Entry 8C0F (X-ray diffraction, 2.10 A resolution); this record covers chains B and C of the 6 polymer chains in the assembly.

Chain B:
Protein: Tubulin beta-2B chain
Source organism: Bos taurus
UniProt: Q6B856 (TBB2B_BOVIN); the author numbering skips numbers that UniProt does not, so the offset changes along the chain: 1-42 = UniProt 1-42; 45-360 = UniProt 43-358; 369-455 = UniProt 359-445
Chain sequence (445 residues; numbered 1 to 455; 10 numbers in that range are skipped by the numbering (no residue carries them; nothing is unmodelled there); the number before each row is that of its first residue):
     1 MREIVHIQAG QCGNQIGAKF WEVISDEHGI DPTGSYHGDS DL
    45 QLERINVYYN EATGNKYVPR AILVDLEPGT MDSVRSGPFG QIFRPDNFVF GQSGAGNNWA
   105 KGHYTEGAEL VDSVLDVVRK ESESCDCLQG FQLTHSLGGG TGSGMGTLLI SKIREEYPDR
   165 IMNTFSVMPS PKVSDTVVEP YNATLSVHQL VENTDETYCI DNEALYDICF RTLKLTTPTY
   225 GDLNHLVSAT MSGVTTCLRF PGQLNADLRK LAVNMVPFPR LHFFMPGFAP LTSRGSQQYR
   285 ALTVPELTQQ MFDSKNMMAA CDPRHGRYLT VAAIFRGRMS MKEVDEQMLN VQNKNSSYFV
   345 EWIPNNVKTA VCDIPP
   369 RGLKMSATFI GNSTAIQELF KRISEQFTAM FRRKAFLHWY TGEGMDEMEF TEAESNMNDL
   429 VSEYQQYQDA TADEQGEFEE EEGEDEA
Not modelled in the structure: 1, 278-280, 439-455
Bound ions: Mg2+: Gln-11 (together with GDP)
Ligand contacts:
  - GDP (guanosine-5'-diphosphate): Gly-10, Gln-11, Cys-12, Gln-15, Ile-16, Asp-69, Ala-99, Asn-101, Ser-140, Gly-142, Gly-143, Gly-144, Thr-145, Gly-146, Ser-147, Val-171, Pro-173, Val-177, Asp-179, Glu-183, Asn-206, Leu-209, Tyr-224, Leu-227, Asn-228
  - SOZ (5-fluoranyl-2-(6-fluoranyl-2-methyl-benzimidazol-1-yl)-N4-[4-(trifluoromethyl)phenyl]pyrimidine-4,6-diamine): Val-238, Cys-241, Leu-242, Leu-248, Asn-249, Asp-251, Lys-254, Leu-255, Asn-258, Met-259, Thr-314, Val-315, Ala-316, Ala-317, Ile-318, Asn-349, Asn-350, Val-351, Lys-352, Thr-353, Ala-354, Ile-378
UniProt features mapped onto this chain:
  - motif: Met-1 to Ile-4 (MREI motif)
  - binding site (GTP): Gln-11, Glu-71, Ser-140, Gly-144, Thr-145, Gly-146, Asn-206, Asn-228
  - binding site (Mg(2+)): Glu-71
  - modified residue: Ser-40 (Phosphoserine), Thr-57 (Phosphothreonine), Lys-60 (N6-acetyllysine), Ser-174 (Phosphoserine), Thr-287 (Phosphothreonine), Thr-292 (Phosphothreonine), Arg-320 (Omega-N-methylarginine), Glu-448 (5-glutamyl polyglutamate)
  - cross-link (Glycyl lysine isopeptide (Lys-Gly)): Lys-60 (interchain with G-Cter in ubiquitin), Lys-326 (interchain with G-Cter in ubiquitin)
From the paper describing this entry:
  - binding site for SOZ: Val-238, Cys-241, Leu-242, Leu-248, Lys-254, Leu-255, Asn-258, Met-259, Thr-314, Ala-316, Ile-318, Lys-352
  - conformationally variable residues (side-chain flip): Lys-352

Chain C:
Protein: Tubulin alpha-1B chain
Source organism: Bos taurus
UniProt: P81947 (TBA1B_BOVIN); residue numbers follow UniProt; this construct covers 1-451
Chain sequence (451 residues; row label = number of the first residue in the row):
     1 MRECISIHVG QAGVQIGNAC WELYCLEHGI QPDGQMPSDK TIGGGDDSFN TFFSETGAGK
    61 HVPRAVFVDL EPTVIDEVRT GTYRQLFHPE QLITGKEDAA NNYARGHYTI GKEIIDLVLD
   121 RIRKLADQCT GLQGFLVFHS FGGGTGSGFT SLLMERLSVD YGKKSKLEFS IYPAPQVSTA
   181 VVEPYNSILT THTTLEHSDC AFMVDNEAIY DICRRNLDIE RPTYTNLNRL ISQIVSSITA
   241 SLRFDGALNV DLTEFQTNLV PYPRIHFPLA TYAPVISAEK AYHEQLSVAE ITNACFEPAN
   301 QMVKCDPRHG KYMACCLLYR GDVVPKDVNA AIATIKTKRS IQFVDWCPTG FKVGINYQPP
   361 TVVPGGDLAK VQRAVCMLSN TTAIAEAWAR LDHKFDLMYA KRAFVHWYVG EGMEEGEFSE
   421 AREDMAALEK DYEEVGVDSV EGEGEEEGEE Y
Not modelled in the structure: 441-451
Bound ions: Ca2+: Asp-39, Thr-41, Gly-44, Glu-55
Ligand contacts: GTP (guanosine-5'-triphosphate): Gly-10, Gln-11, Ala-12, Gln-15, Ile-16, Asp-69, Asp-98, Ala-99, Ala-100, Asn-101, Ser-140, Gly-142, Gly-143, Gly-144, Thr-145, Gly-146, Ile-171, Pro-173, Val-177, Ser-178, Thr-179, Glu-183, Asn-206, Tyr-224, Leu-227, Asn-228, Ile-231
From the paper describing this entry:
  - binding site for SOZ: Thr-179, Val-181

How chain B and chain C interact:
Pairs across the interface (39):
  Gln-96(B) / Met-1(C)
  Ser-97(B) / Arg-2(C)
  Asn-101(B) / Glu-254(C)
  Asp-179(B) / Glu-254(C)
  Asp-179(B) / Lys-352(C)  hydrogen bond (backbone-side chain)
  Thr-180(B) / Glu-254(C)
  Thr-180(B) / Asn-258(C)
  Val-181(B) / Asn-258(C)  hydrogen bond (backbone-side chain)
  Val-181(B) / Pro-348(C)  hydrophobic
  Thr-221(B) / Lys-326(C)
  Ala-397(B) / Trp-346(C)
  Met-398(B) / Trp-346(C)
  Arg-400(B) / Asp-345(C)  salt bridge
  Arg-400(B) / Ser-439(C)  hydrogen bond
  Arg-401(B) / Tyr-262(C)  hydrogen bond (backbone-side chain)
  Arg-401(B) / Asp-345(C)  salt bridge
  Arg-401(B) / Trp-346(C)
  Arg-401(B) / Glu-434(C)  hydrogen bond (side chain-backbone)
  Arg-401(B) / Val-435(C)
  Arg-401(B) / Val-437(C)  hydrogen bond (side chain-backbone)
  Arg-401(B) / Asp-438(C)
  Arg-401(B) / Ser-439(C)  hydrogen bond
  Lys-402(B) / Tyr-262(C)
  Ala-403(B) / Pro-261(C)
  Ala-403(B) / Tyr-262(C)
  Ala-403(B) / Trp-346(C)  hydrophobic
  Phe-404(B) / Thr-257(C)
  Phe-404(B) / Asn-258(C)
  Phe-404(B) / Val-260(C)
  Phe-404(B) / Pro-261(C)  hydrogen bond (backbone-backbone)
  Phe-404(B) / Trp-346(C)  hydrophobic
  Phe-404(B) / Cys-347(C)  hydrophobic
  His-406(B) / Val-260(C)  hydrogen bond (side chain-backbone)
  His-406(B) / Pro-261(C)
  His-406(B) / Tyr-262(C)
  His-406(B) / Pro-263(C)
  Trp-407(B) / Gln-256(C)
  Trp-407(B) / Thr-257(C)  hydrogen bond (side chain-backbone)
  Trp-407(B) / Val-260(C)
Interface residues without a listed pair, chain B (19 interface residues in all): Gly-100, Val-182, Leu-405
Interface residues without a listed pair, chain C (23 interface residues in all): Pro-325, Asn-329

In short:
19 residues of chain B face 23 of chain C across their interface, with 10 hydrogen bonds and 2 salt bridges.
Polar pairs include Arg-400(B)/Asp-345(C), Arg-401(B)/Asp-345(C) and Asp-179(B)/Lys-352(C). Chain B binds GDP
and compound SOZ. From the paper: a binding site for SOZ at Val-238(B), Cys-241(B) and Thr-179(C) among
others; conformational variability at Lys-352(B).
Here chain B is Tubulin beta-2B chain and chain C is Tubulin alpha-1B chain, both from Bos taurus. Entry 8C0F
(Tubulin-PTC596 complex) was determined by X-ray diffraction.
